Entry 9EX3 (X-ray diffraction, 2.15 A resolution); this record covers chain B.

== Chain B ==
Name: Ferric-mycobactin receptor, FemA
From: Pseudomonas aeruginosa
Reference sequence: Q9I2J4 (Q9I2J4_PSEAE); residues 2-777 here correspond to UniProt positions 29-804 (UniProt number = residue number + 27)
Amino-acid sequence (780 residues; numbered -2 to 777; the number before each row is that of its first residue; numbers below 1 keep their minus sign (Gly-2 is residue -2)):
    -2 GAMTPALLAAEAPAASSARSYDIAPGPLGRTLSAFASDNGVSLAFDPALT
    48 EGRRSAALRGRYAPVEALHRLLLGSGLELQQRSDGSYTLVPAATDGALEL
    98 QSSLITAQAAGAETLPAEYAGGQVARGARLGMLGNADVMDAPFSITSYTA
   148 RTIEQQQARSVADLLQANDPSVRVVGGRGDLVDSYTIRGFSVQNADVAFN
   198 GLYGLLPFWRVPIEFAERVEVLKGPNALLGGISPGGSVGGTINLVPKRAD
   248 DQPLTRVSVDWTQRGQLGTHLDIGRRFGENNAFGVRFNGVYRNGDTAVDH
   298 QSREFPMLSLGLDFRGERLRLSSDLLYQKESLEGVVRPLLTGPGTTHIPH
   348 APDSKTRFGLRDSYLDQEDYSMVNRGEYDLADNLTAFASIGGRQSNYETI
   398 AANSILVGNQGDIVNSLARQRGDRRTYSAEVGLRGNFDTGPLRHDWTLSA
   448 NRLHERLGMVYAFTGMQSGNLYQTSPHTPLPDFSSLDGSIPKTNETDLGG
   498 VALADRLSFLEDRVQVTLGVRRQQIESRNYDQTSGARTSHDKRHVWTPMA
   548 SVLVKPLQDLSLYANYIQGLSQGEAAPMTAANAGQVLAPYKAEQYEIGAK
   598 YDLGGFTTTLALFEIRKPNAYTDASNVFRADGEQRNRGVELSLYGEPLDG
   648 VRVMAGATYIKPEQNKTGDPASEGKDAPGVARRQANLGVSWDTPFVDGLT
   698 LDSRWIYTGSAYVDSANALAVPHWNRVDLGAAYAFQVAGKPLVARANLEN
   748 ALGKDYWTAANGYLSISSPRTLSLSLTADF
Disordered / not traced: -2 to 107
Construct notes: expression tag (-2 to 1)
Ion coordination: K+: Thr490, Asn526
Ligand contacts:
  - J9F ((4S)-2-(2-hydroxyphenyl)-4,5-dihydro-1,3-thiazole-4-carboxylic acid), molecule 1: Leu178, Trp206, Arg334, Tyr394, Thr396, Ala398, Ala399, Asn400, Ala415, Gln417, Phe460
  - J9F, molecule 2: Arg334, Leu337, Asn400, Gln417, Tyr458, Phe460

== Overview ==
Bound to chain B: compound J9F. Thr490 and Asn526 coordinate K+.
Chain B is Ferric-mycobactin receptor, FemA (Pseudomonas aeruginosa); the structure, Ferric-mycobactin
receptor (FemA) in complex with dihydroaeruginoic acid, was determined by X-ray diffraction together with
8S34, 9F2T and 9FVQ from the same study.
